5GMG - chains A and B of the 4 polymer chains in the assembly; structure by X-ray diffraction, 2.60 A resolution.

== Chain A (and B) ==
Name: Toll-like receptor 7
Source organism: Macaca mulatta
Notes: chain B of this document is another copy of the same molecule, construct and numbering; everything in this record applies to it too
UniProtKB: B3Y653 (B3Y653_MACMU); numbering as in UniProt (aligned over 27-839)
Sequence (817 residues; row label = number of the first residue in the row):
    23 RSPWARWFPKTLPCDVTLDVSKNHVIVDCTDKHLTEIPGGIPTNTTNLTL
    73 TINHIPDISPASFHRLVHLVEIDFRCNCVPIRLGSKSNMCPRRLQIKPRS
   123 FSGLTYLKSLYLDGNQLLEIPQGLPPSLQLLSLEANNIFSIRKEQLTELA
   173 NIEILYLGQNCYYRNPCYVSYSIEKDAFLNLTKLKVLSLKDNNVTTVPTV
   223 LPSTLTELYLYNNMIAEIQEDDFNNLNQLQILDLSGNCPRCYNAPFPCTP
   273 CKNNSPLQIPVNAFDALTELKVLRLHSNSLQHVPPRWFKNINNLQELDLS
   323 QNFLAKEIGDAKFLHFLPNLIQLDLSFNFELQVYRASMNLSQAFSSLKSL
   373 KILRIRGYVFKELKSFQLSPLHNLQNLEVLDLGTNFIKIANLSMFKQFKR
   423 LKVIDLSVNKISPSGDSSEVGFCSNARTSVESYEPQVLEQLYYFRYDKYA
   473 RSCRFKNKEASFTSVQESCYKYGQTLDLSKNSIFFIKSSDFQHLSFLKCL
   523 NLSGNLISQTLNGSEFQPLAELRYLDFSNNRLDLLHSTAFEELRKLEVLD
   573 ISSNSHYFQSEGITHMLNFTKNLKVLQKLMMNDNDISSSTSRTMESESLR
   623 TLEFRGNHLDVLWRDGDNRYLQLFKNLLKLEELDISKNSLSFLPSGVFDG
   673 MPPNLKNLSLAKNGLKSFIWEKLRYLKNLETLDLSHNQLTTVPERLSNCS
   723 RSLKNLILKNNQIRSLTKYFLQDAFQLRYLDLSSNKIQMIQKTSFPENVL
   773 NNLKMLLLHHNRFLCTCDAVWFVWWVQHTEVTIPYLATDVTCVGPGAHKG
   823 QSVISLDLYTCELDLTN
Unresolved in the structure: 23-27, 42-45, 436-462, 477-489, 834-839
Differences from the reference sequence: expression tag (23-26); engineered mutation Gln167 (Asn in B3Y653), Gln389 (Asn in B3Y653), Gln488 (Asn in B3Y653), Gln799 (Asn in B3Y653)
Disulfides: Cys36-Cys51, Cys98-Cys475, Cys100-Cys112, Cys183-Cys189, Cys260-Cys273, Cys263-Cys270, Cys491-Cys521, Cys787-Cys814, Cys789-Cys833
Glycans and other covalent adducts: N-acetylglucosamine (NAG) linked to Asn69, Asn215, Asn523, Asn679
Ligand contacts:
  - Loxoribine (SDL; 2-azanyl-9-[(2R,3R,4S,5R)-5-(hydroxymethyl)-3,4-bis(oxidanyl)oxolan-2-yl]-7-prop-2-enyl-1H-purine-6,8-dione), molecule 1: Tyr264, Phe351, Glu352, Leu353, Gln354, Tyr356, Val381, Phe408, Lys410, Lys432
  - Loxoribine (SDL), molecule 2: Thr532, Asp555, Leu557, Gly584, Ile585, Thr586
What the authors report for this chain:
  - conformationally variable residues: Tyr356
  - binding site for Loxoribine: Tyr356
  - mutagenesis - I74A, H76A, R97A, L105A, E156A, Q181A, Y184A, R473A: decreased signaling with the 4-nt RNA strand
  - mutagenesis - R97A, C112S, R186A: decreased binding to the 4-nt RNA strand
  - specificity-determining residues: Asp555, Leu557 (proposed by the authors, not directly observed)

== Interface between chain A and chain B ==
Pairs across the interface - 83 pairs, chain A then chain B:
  Arg104(A) with Asp637(B); Gly638(B)
  Lys108(A) with Asp637(B), salt bridge; Phe664(B); Ser689(B)
  Tyr185(A) with Arg636(B), hydrogen bond; Gly638(B)
  Arg186(A) with Arg636(B); Asp637(B), hydrogen bond (side chain-backbone)
  Tyr264(A) with Thr586(B), hydrogen bond
  Asn265(A) with Gly584(B); Thr586(B), hydrogen bond; Thr612(B), hydrogen bond
  Ala266(A) with Arg641(B), hydrogen bond (backbone-side chain)
  Pro267(A) with Asp639(B); Arg641(B), hydrogen bond (backbone-side chain)
  Phe268(A) with Arg641(B), hydrogen bond (backbone-side chain)
  Pro269(A) with Gly638(B); Asp639(B); Arg641(B)
  Phe349(A) with Gly584(B)
  Thr406(A) with Glu583(B)
  Val430(A) with Ser582(B)
  Lys432(A) with Ser530(B), hydrogen bond (side chain-backbone); Asp555(B), salt bridge; Tyr579(B), hydrogen bond
  Leu463(A) with Glu583(B)
  Tyr464(A) with Glu583(B), hydrogen bond (backbone-side chain)
  Tyr465(A) with Glu583(B), hydrogen bond (backbone-side chain)
  Phe466(A) with Glu583(B), hydrogen bond (backbone-side chain); Gly584(B)
  Lys502(A) with His578(B); Ser582(B)
  Asn503(A) with Arg553(B), hydrogen bond (backbone-side chain)
  Ser504(A) with Tyr579(B)
  Phe506(A) with Phe506(B), hydrophobic
  Gly526(A) with Arg553(B), hydrogen bond (backbone-side chain); His578(B)
  Asn527(A) with Arg553(B)
  Leu528(A) with Leu528(B); Ser530(B); Arg553(B)
  Ser530(A) with Lys432(B); Leu528(B)
  Arg553(A) with Asn503(B), hydrogen bond (side chain-backbone); Gly526(B), hydrogen bond (side chain-backbone); Asn527(B); Leu528(B)
  Asp555(A) with Lys432(B), salt bridge
  His578(A) with Lys502(B); Gly526(B)
  Tyr579(A) with Lys432(B); Ser504(B)
  Ser582(A) with Val430(B); Lys502(B)
  Glu583(A) with Arg378(B), salt bridge; Thr406(B); Leu463(B); Tyr464(B), hydrogen bond (side chain-backbone); Tyr465(B), hydrogen bond (side chain-backbone); Phe466(B), hydrogen bond (side chain-backbone)
  Gly584(A) with Phe349(B); Phe466(B)
  Ile585(A) with Val430(B), hydrophobic
  Thr586(A) with Tyr264(B), hydrogen bond; Asn265(B), hydrogen bond
  Thr612(A) with Asn265(B), hydrogen bond
  Arg636(A) with Tyr185(B), hydrogen bond; Arg186(B)
  Asp637(A) with Arg104(B); Lys108(B); Arg186(B), hydrogen bond (backbone-side chain)
  Gly638(A) with Tyr185(B); Pro269(B)
  Asp639(A) with Pro267(B); Pro269(B)
  Arg641(A) with Ala266(B), hydrogen bond (side chain-backbone); Pro267(B), hydrogen bond (side chain-backbone); Phe268(B), hydrogen bond (side chain-backbone); Pro269(B)
  Phe664(A) with Lys108(B)
  Lys688(A) with Ser109(B)
  Ser689(A) with Lys108(B)
Also at the interface, not in a pair above, chain A (51 interface residues in all): Ile103, Ser109, Arg378, Phe408, Asn431, Thr532, Gln581
Also at the interface, not in a pair above, chain B (50 interface residues in all): Phe408, Asn431, Thr532, Gln581, Ile585, Lys688

== In short ==
The interface between chain A and chain B involves 51 residues on one side and 50 on the other, with 28
hydrogen bonds and 4 salt bridges. Polar contacts include Lys108(A)-Asp637(B), Lys432(A)-Asp555(B) and
Glu583(A)-Arg378(B). The paper reports a binding site for Loxoribine at Tyr356(A); I74A, H76A and R97A of
chain A, among others, reduce signaling with the 4-nt RNA strand; 10 substitutions were tested in all.
Chain A and chain B are both Toll-like receptor 7 (Macaca mulatta); the structure, Crystal structure of monkey
TLR7 in complex with loxoribine and polyU, was determined by X-ray diffraction (same publication as 5GMF and
5GMH).
